PDB entry 3S37 | X-ray diffraction, 2.70 A resolution | chains L and X of the 3 polymer chains in the assembly

Chain L:
Molecule: 1121B Fab light chain
From: Mus musculus, Homo sapiens
Notes: antibody fragment or engineered binder
Chain sequence (214 residues; numbered 1 to 214; the number before each row is that of its first residue):
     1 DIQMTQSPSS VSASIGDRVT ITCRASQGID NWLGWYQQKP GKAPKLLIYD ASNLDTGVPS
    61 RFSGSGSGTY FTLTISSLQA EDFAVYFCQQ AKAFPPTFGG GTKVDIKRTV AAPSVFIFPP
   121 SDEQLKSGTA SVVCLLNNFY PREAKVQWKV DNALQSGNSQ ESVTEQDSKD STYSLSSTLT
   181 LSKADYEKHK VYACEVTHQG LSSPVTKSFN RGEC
Disordered / not traced: 1, 214
Disulfide bonds: C23-C88, C134-C194
What the authors report for this chain:
  - conformationally variable residues (side-chain flip): F94

Chain X:
Molecule: Vascular endothelial growth factor receptor 2
From: Homo sapiens
Notes: EC 2.7.10.1; fragment: domain 3 of VEGF receptor 2
Reference sequence: P35968 (VGFR2_HUMAN); residue numbers follow UniProt; this construct covers 220-338
Chain sequence (122 residues; numbered 217 to 338; the number before each row is that of its first residue):
   217 ADPGYRIYDV VLSPSHGIEL SVGEKLVLNC TARTELNVGI DFNWEYPSSK HQHKKLVNRD
   277 LKTQSGSEMK KFLSTLTIDG VTRSDQGLYT CAASSGLMTK KNSTFVRVHE KPFVAFGSGM
   337 ES
Disordered / not traced: 217-219, 330-338
Differences from the reference sequence: expression tag (217-219)
Disulfide bonds: C246-C307
Swiss-Prot annotation at these positions:
  - glycosylation (N-linked (GlcNAc...) asparagine): N245, N318
  - natural variant: A248 (A248G: In a renal clear cell carcinoma sample), R275 (R275L: In a colorectal cancer sample)
What the authors report for this chain:
  - conformationally variable residues: M314

How chain L and chain X interact:
Residue-residue contacts (10; chain L residue first):
  W32(L) with R222(X); M314(X)
  K92(L) with G220(X), hydrogen bond (backbone-backbone); Y221(X); E251(X), salt bridge
  A93(L) with G220(X)
  F94(L) with G220(X); Y221(X), hydrophobic; L313(X)
  P96(L) with L313(X)
Also at the interface, not in a pair above, chain L (7 interface residues in all): D30, A91
The authors on this interface:
  - pairs named by the authors: K92(L)-E251(X), L313(X)-F94(L)
  - epitope / paratope residues, chain L: K92(L)
  - epitope / paratope residues, chain X: G220(X), E251(X), L313(X)

Overview:
7 residues of chain L face 6 of chain X across their interface; the contacts include 1 hydrogen bond and 1
salt bridge. Polar contacts include K92(L)-E251(X) and K92(L)-G220(X). The authors report contacts between
K92(L) and E251(X) and L313(X) and F94(L). The paper reports epitope/paratope residues K92(L) and G220(X)
among others; conformational variability at F94(L) and M314(X).
Chain L is 1121B Fab light chain (Mus musculus, Homo sapiens) and chain X is Vascular endothelial growth
factor receptor 2 (Homo sapiens); the structure, Structural basis for the function of two anti-VEGF receptor
antibodies, was determined by X-ray diffraction, deposited together with 3S34, 3S35 and 3S36.
